PDB entry 6XBM | electron microscopy, 3.14 A resolution | chains B and G of the 5 polymer chains in the assembly

# Chain B
Molecule: Guanine nucleotide-binding protein G(I)/G(S)/G(T) subunit beta-1
From: Homo sapiens
UniProtKB: P62873 (GBB1_HUMAN); residues 2-340 here = UniProt positions 2-340
Chain sequence (344 residues; row label = number of the first residue in the row; numbers below 1 keep their minus sign (Pro-3 is residue -3)):
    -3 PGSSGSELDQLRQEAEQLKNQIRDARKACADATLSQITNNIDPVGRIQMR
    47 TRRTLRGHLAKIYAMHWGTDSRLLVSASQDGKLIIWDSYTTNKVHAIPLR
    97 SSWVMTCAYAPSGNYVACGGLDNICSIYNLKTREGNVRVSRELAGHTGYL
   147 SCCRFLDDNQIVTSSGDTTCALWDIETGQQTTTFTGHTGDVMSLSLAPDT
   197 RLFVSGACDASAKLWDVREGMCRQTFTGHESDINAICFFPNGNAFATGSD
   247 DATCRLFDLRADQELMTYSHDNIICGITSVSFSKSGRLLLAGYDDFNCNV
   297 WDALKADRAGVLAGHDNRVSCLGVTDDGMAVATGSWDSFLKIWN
Unresolved in the structure: -3 to 1
Sequence notes: expression tag (-3 to 1)
Swiss-Prot annotation at these positions:
  - modified residue: Ser2 (N-acetylserine), His266 (Phosphohistidine)
  - natural variant: Leu30 (L30F: In MRD42; uncertain significance), Arg52 (R52G: In MRD42), Gly64 (G64V: In MRD42), Asp76 (D76E: In MRD42; D76G: In MRD42), Gly77 (G77S: In MRD42), Lys78 (K78R: In MRD42), Ile80 (I80N: In MRD42; I80T: In MRD42), His91 (H91R: In MRD42; uncertain significance), Ala92 (A92T: In MRD42), Pro94 (P94S: In MRD42), Leu95 (L95P: In MRD42), Arg96 (R96L: In MRD42), 5 further natural variant entries in UniProt

# Chain G
Molecule: Guanine nucleotide-binding protein G(I)/G(S)/G(O) subunit gamma-2
From: Homo sapiens
UniProtKB: P59768 (GBG2_HUMAN); residue numbers follow UniProt; this construct covers 1-71
Chain sequence (71 residues; each row starts with the number of its first residue):
     1 MASNNTASIAQARKLVEQLKMEANIDRIKVSKAAADLMAYCEAHAKEDPL
    51 LTPVPASENPFREKKFFCAIL
Unresolved in the structure: 1-8, 62-71
Swiss-Prot annotation at these positions:
  - modified residue: Ala2 (N-acetylalanine), Cys68 (Cysteine methyl ester)
  - lipidation: Cys68 (S-geranylgeranyl cysteine)

# Interface between chain B and chain G
Pairs across the interface - 89 pairs, chain B then chain G:
  Leu4(B) with Ile9(G), hydrophobic
  Leu7(B) with Arg13(G); Val16(G)
  Glu10(B) with Val16(G); Lys20(G), salt bridge
  Ala11(B) with Val16(G), hydrophobic; Leu19(G)
  Leu14(B) with Val16(G); Leu19(G); Lys20(G)
  Ile18(B) with Leu19(G); Ala23(G), hydrophobic; Arg27(G)
  Ala21(B) with Arg27(G)
  Cys25(B) with Arg27(G); Lys29(G); Val30(G), hydrogen bond (backbone-backbone)
  Ala26(B) with Val30(G), hydrophobic
  Asp27(B) with Lys29(G); Ser31(G)
  Ala28(B) with Val30(G)
  Leu30(B) with Ala34(G), hydrophobic
  Ile33(B) with Ser31(G); Ala34(G), hydrophobic; Met38(G), hydrophobic
  Thr34(B) with Met38(G)
  Ile37(B) with Met38(G), hydrophobic
  Val40(B) with Leu51(G), hydrophobic
  Ile43(B) with Leu50(G)
  Met45(B) with Leu50(G), hydrophobic
  Arg48(B) with Asn59(G); Phe61(G)
  Arg49(B) with Pro60(G); Phe61(G)
  Ser84(B) with Phe61(G)
  Tyr85(B) with Pro60(G); Phe61(G), hydrophobic
  Met217(B) with Met21(G), hydrophobic
  Cys218(B) with Gln18(G); Met21(G)
  Arg219(B) with Glu22(G); Ile25(G)
  Gln220(B) with Glu22(G); Ile25(G)
  Thr221(B) with Glu22(G), hydrogen bond (backbone-side chain)
  Phe235(B) with Leu37(G), hydrophobic; Tyr40(G), hydrophobic; Cys41(G), hydrophobic
  Pro236(B) with Tyr40(G)
  Asn237(B) with Tyr40(G)
  Asp254(B) with Ala33(G); Leu37(G)
  Arg256(B) with Arg27(G); Ile28(G), hydrogen bond (backbone-backbone); Asp36(G), salt bridge
  Ala257(B) with Arg27(G); Ile28(G); Ala33(G), hydrophobic
  Asp258(B) with Arg27(G), salt bridge
  Gln259(B) with Val30(G)
  Leu261(B) with Val30(G), hydrophobic
  Ser279(B) with Asp48(G), hydrogen bond; Leu50(G)
  Lys280(B) with Glu47(G); Asp48(G)
  Ser281(B) with Tyr40(G); Cys41(G); His44(G); Asp48(G), hydrogen bond; Leu51(G)
  Gly282(B) with Cys41(G)
  Arg283(B) with Cys41(G); Leu51(G)
  Leu284(B) with Asp48(G); Leu51(G), hydrophobic
  Leu300(B) with Met38(G), hydrophobic; Cys41(G), hydrophobic
  Asp323(B) with Pro49(G)
  Gly324(B) with Pro49(G); Leu50(G)
  Met325(B) with Pro49(G), hydrophobic; Leu50(G); Pro60(G)
  Ala326(B) with Leu50(G); Phe61(G), hydrophobic
  Val327(B) with Leu50(G), hydrophobic
  Ile338(B) with Phe61(G), hydrophobic
  Asn340(B) with Asn59(G), hydrogen bond; Phe61(G)
Other interface residues (no listed pair), chain B (58 interface residues in all): Lys15, Gln17, Arg22, Ala24, Trp63, Asn239, Ala240, Leu286
Other interface residues (no listed pair), chain G (35 interface residues in all): Ala12, Asp26, Ala45, Val54

# In short
Chain B and chain G form an interface of 58 and 35 residues respectively, with 6 hydrogen bonds and 3 salt
bridges. Polar contacts include Glu10(B)-Lys20(G), Arg256(B)-Asp36(G) and Asp258(B)-Arg27(G).
Here chain B is Guanine nucleotide-binding protein G(I)/G(S)/G(T) subunit beta-1 and chain G is Guanine
nucleotide-binding protein G(I)/G(S)/G(O) subunit gamma-2, both from Homo sapiens. Entry 6XBM (Structure of
human SMO-Gi complex with 24(S),25-EC) was determined by electron microscopy (same publication as 6XBJ, 6XBK
and 6XBL).
